Entry 8CE1 (electron microscopy, 3.47 A resolution); this record covers chains b and C of the 8 polymer chains in the assembly.

== Chain b ==
Molecule: Heme exporter protein B
Organism: Escherichia coli
Reference sequence: P0ABL8 (CCMB_ECOLI); residue numbers follow UniProt; this construct covers 1-220
Sequence (220 residues; each row starts with the number of its first residue):
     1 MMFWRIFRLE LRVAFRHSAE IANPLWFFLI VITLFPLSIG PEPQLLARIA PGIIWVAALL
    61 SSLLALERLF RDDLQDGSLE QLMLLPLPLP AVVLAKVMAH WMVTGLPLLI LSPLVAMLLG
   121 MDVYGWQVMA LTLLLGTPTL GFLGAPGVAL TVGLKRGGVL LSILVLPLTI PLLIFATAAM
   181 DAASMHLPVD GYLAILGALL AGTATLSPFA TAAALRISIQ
Disordered / not traced: 1

== Chain C ==
Molecule: Heme exporter protein C
Organism: Escherichia coli K-12
Reference sequence: P0ABM1 (CCMC_ECOLI); residue numbers follow UniProt; this construct covers 1-245
Sequence (245 residues; each row starts with the number of its first residue):
     1 MWKTLHQLAI PPRLYQICGW FIPWLAIASV VVLTVGWIWG FGFAPADYQQ GNSYRIIYLH
    61 VPAAIWSMGI YASMAVAAFI GLVWQMKMAN LAVAAMAPIG AVFTFIALVT GSAWGKPMWG
   121 TWWVWDARLT SELVLLFLYV GVIALWHAFD DRRLAGRAAG ILVLIGVVNL PIIHYSVEWW
   181 NTLHQGSTRM QQSIDPAMRS PLRWSIFGFL LLSATLTLMR MRNLILLMEK RRPWVSELIL
   241 KRGRK
Disordered / not traced: 1-2, 244-245
Reported in the primary citation:
  - contacts within the chain: D126-A127 (hydrogen bond), D126-R128 (hydrogen bond)

== Chain b / chain C interface ==
Contacting residue pairs (22):
  H17(b) with H147(C), hydrogen bond (side chain-backbone)
  N23(b) with A144(C)
  W26(b) with L136(C), hydrophobic; F137(C), hydrophobic; V140(C), hydrophobic
  L29(b) with F137(C)
  I30(b) with F137(C), hydrophobic
  T33(b) with L133(C); F137(C)
  P36(b) with W125(C), hydrophobic; W180(C)
  L37(b) with T130(C); W180(C), hydrogen bond (backbone-side chain)
  I39(b) with H184(C)
  G40(b) with H184(C)
  P41(b) with W125(C), hydrophobic; W180(C), hydrophobic; N181(C); H184(C)
  L46(b) with W125(C)
  L118(b) with W123(C), hydrophobic; W125(C), hydrogen bond (backbone-side chain)
Other interface residues (no listed pair), chain b (15 interface residues in all): A19, M117
Other interface residues (no listed pair), chain C (13 interface residues in all): W122

== In short ==
The interface between chain b and chain C involves 15 residues on one side and 13 on the other, with 3
hydrogen bonds. Among the polar pairs are H17(b)-H147(C), L37(b)-W180(C) and L118(b)-W125(C). The paper
reports contacts within the chain involving D126(C), A127(C) and R128(C).
Here chain b is Heme exporter protein B (Escherichia coli) and chain C is Heme exporter protein C (Escherichia
coli K-12). Entry 8CE1 (Cytochrome c maturation complex CcmABCD) was determined by electron microscopy
together with 8CE5, 8CE8 and 8CEA from the same study.
